Entry 1X18 (electron microscopy, 13.50 A resolution (very low resolution: no residue pairs are listed; an interface is given only as per-side residue counts)); this record covers chains H and X of the 9 polymer chains in the assembly.

# Chain H
Molecule: 30S ribosomal protein S18
Source organism: Thermus thermophilus
UniProt: P80382 (RS18_THETH); residues 16-88 here correspond to UniProt positions 15-87 (UniProt number = residue number - 1)
Sequence (73 residues; numbered 16 to 88; the number before each row is that of its first residue):
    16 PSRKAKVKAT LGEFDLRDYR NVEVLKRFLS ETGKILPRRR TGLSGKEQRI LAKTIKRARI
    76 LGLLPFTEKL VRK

# Chain X
Molecule: GTP-binding protein era
Source organism: Thermus thermophilus
Sequence (292 residues; numbered 4 to 295; the number before each row is that of its first residue):
     4 DKSYCGFIAI VGRPNVGKST LLNKLLGQKI SITSRKAQTT RHRIVGIHTE GAYQAIYVDT
    64 PGLHMEEKRA INRLMNKAAS SSIGDVELVI FVVEGTRWTP DDEMVLNKLR EGKAPVILAV
   124 NKVDNVQEKA DLLPHLQFLA SQMNFLDIVP ISAETGLNVD TIAAIVRKHL PEATHHFPED
   184 YITDRSQRFM ASEIIREKLM RFLGAELPYS VTVEIERFVS NERGGYDING LILVEREGQK
   244 KMVIGNKGAK IKTIGIEARK DMQEMFEAPV HLELWVKVKS GWADDERALR SL

# Interface between chain H and chain X
At this resolution (14 A) residue pairs are not listed: 5 residues of chain H and 5 of chain X lie at the interface.

# Summary
Chain H and chain X each contribute 5 residues to their interface.
Here chain H is 30S ribosomal protein S18 and chain X is GTP-binding protein era, both from Thermus
thermophilus. Entry 1X18 (Contact sites of ERA GTPase on the THERMUS THERMOPHILUS 30S SUBUNIT) was determined
by electron microscopy, deposited together with 1X1L.
